Entry 1UW9 (X-ray diffraction, 2.05 A resolution); this record covers chains M and P of the 16 polymer chains in the assembly.

# Chain M (and P)
Protein: Ribulose bisphosphate carboxylase small chain 1
From: Chlamydomonas reinhardtii
Notes: EC 4.1.1.39; chain P of this document is another copy of the same molecule, construct and numbering; everything in this record applies to it too
UniProtKB: P00873 (RBS1_CHLRE); residues 1-140 here correspond to UniProt positions 46-185 (UniProt number = residue number + 45)
Sequence (140 residues; each row starts with the number of its first residue):
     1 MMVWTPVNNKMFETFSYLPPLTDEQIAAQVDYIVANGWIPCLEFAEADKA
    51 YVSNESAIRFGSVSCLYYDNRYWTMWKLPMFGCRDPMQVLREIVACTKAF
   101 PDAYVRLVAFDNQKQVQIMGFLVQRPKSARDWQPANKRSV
Construct notes: conflict Ser128 (Thr173 in P00873), Trp132 (Phe177 in P00873)

# How chain M and chain P interact
Contacting residue pairs (19):
  Met1(M) - Lys77(P)
  Val3(M) - Met75(P)
  Val3(M) - Trp76(P)  hydrophobic
  Val3(M) - Lys77(P)
  Thr5(M) - Phe100(P)
  Pro6(M) - Phe44(P)  hydrophobic
  Pro6(M) - Thr74(P)
  Asn54(M) - Ile58(P)
  Asn54(M) - Arg59(P)  hydrogen bond
  Glu55(M) - Ile58(P)
  Ala57(M) - Ile58(P)
  Ile58(M) - Ile58(P)
  Ser62(M) - Gly61(P)
  Ser64(M) - Arg59(P)  hydrogen bond (side chain-backbone)
  Leu66(M) - Arg59(P)
  Tyr67(M) - Arg59(P)  hydrogen bond (backbone-side chain)
  Tyr68(M) - Arg59(P)
  Val140(M) - Ala99(P)  hydrophobic
  Val140(M) - Phe100(P)  hydrophobic
Other interface residues (no listed pair), chain M (16 interface residues in all): Val7, Cys65
Other interface residues (no listed pair), chain P (12 interface residues in all): Glu46, Leu78

# In short
16 residues of chain M face 12 of chain P across their interface, with 3 hydrogen bonds. Polar contacts
include Asn54(M)-Arg59(P), Ser64(M)-Arg59(P) and Tyr67(M)-Arg59(P).
Both chains are Ribulose bisphosphate carboxylase small chain 1 (Chlamydomonas reinhardtii). Entry 1UW9
(L290F-A222T chlamydomonas Rubisco mutant) was determined by X-ray diffraction together with 1UWA from the
same study.
